Entry 8ULH (X-ray diffraction, 1.69 A resolution); this record covers chains H and L.

Chain H:
Name: 1G12 Fab heavy chain
Source organism: Homo sapiens
Notes: antibody fragment or engineered binder
Sequence (257 residues; each row starts with the number of its first residue; note: 7 numbers in that range are skipped by the numbering (no residue carries them; nothing is unmodelled there)):
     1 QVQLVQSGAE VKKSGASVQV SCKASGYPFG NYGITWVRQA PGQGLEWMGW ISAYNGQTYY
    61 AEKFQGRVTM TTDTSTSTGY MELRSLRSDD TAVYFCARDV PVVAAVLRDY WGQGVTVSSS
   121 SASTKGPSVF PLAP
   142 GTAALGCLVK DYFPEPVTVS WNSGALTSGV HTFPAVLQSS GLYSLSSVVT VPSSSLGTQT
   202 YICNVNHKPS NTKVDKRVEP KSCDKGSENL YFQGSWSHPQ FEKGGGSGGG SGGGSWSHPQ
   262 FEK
Unresolved in the structure: 222-264
Cystine bridges: C22-C96, C148-C204

Chain L:
Name: 1G12 Fab light chain
Source organism: Homo sapiens
Notes: antibody fragment or engineered binder
Sequence (214 residues; numbered 1 to 214; the number before each row is that of its first residue):
     1 VKGMTQSPLF LPVTLGQPAS ISCRSSQSLV HSDGNIYLSW FQQRPGQSPR RLIYKVFDRD
    61 SGVPDRFSGS GSGTDFTLKI SRVEAEDVAH YYCMQATHWP GTFGGGTKLT VLRTVAAPSV
   121 FLFPPSSEEL QANKATLVCL ISDFYPGAVT VAWKADSSPS KAGVETTTPS KQSNNKYSLS
   181 SVLSLTPEQW KSHRSYSCQV THEGSTVEKT FAPT
Cystine bridges: C23-C93, C139-C198

How chain H and chain L interact:
Residue-residue contacts - 62 pairs, chain H then chain L:
  Q39(H) with Q43(L), hydrogen bond; Y92(L), hydrogen bond
  Q43(H) with Y92(L)
  G44(H) with Y92(L)
  L45(H) with P49(L), hydrophobic; Y92(L), hydrophobic; F103(L)
  W47(H) with P100(L)
  W50(H) with W99(L), hydrophobic
  F95(H) with Q43(L); S48(L)
  V100(H) with W99(L), hydrophobic
  V103(H) with W99(L), hydrophobic
  A104(H) with W99(L)
  A105(H) with Y37(L), hydrophobic; A96(L)
  V106(H) with M94(L), hydrophobic; A96(L), hydrogen bond (backbone-backbone); W99(L), hydrophobic
  L107(H) with R51(L); M94(L)
  R108(H) with F41(L); M94(L); P100(L), hydrogen bond (side chain-backbone); F103(L)
  D109(H) with R51(L)
  W111(H) with F41(L); S48(L); P49(L); F103(L), hydrophobic
  G112(H) with S48(L), hydrogen bond (backbone-side chain)
  F130(H) with S126(L); E128(L); E129(L)
  P131(H) with S126(L); E128(L)
  L132(H) with F123(L); V138(L), hydrophobic
  A133(H) with F123(L)
  A145(H) with F121(L), hydrophobic; F123(L); L140(L), hydrophobic
  L149(H) with T136(L)
  K151(H) with E129(L); T136(L)
  H172(H) with D143(L), salt bridge; S178(L), hydrogen bond
  F174(H) with L140(L), hydrophobic; T167(L); P169(L); S178(L); L179(L); S180(L)
  P175(H) with T167(L), hydrogen bond (backbone-side chain); T168(L)
  V177(H) with E165(L); T166(L); T167(L)
  L178(H) with E165(L)
  Q179(H) with E165(L)
  V189(H) with L140(L), hydrophobic
  K217(H) with E128(L), salt bridge
Other interface residues (no listed pair), chain H (40 interface residues in all): V37, Y59, Q113, T143, A144, L146, S187, T191
Other interface residues (no listed pair), chain L (35 interface residues in all): Q47, D60, T97, G101, G105, S142

In short:
The interface between chain H and chain L involves 40 residues on one side and 35 on the other; the contacts
include 7 hydrogen bonds and 2 salt bridges. Polar contacts include H172(H)-D143(L), K217(H)-E128(L) and
Q39(H)-Q43(L).
Here chain H is 1G12 Fab heavy chain and chain L is 1G12 Fab light chain, both from Homo sapiens. Entry 8ULH
(Fab of RSV neutralizing antibody 1G12) was determined by X-ray diffraction.
